Entry 2R91 (X-ray diffraction, 2.00 A resolution); this record covers chains B and C of the 4 polymer chains in the assembly.

Chain B (and C):
Name: 2-Keto-3-deoxy-(6-phospho-)gluconate aldolase
From: Thermoproteus tenax
Notes: EC 4.1.2.-; chain C of this document is another copy of the same molecule, construct and numbering; everything in this record applies to it too
UniProt: Q704D1 (Q704D1_THETE); numbering as in UniProt (aligned over 21-306)
Amino-acid sequence (286 residues; each row starts with the number of its first residue):
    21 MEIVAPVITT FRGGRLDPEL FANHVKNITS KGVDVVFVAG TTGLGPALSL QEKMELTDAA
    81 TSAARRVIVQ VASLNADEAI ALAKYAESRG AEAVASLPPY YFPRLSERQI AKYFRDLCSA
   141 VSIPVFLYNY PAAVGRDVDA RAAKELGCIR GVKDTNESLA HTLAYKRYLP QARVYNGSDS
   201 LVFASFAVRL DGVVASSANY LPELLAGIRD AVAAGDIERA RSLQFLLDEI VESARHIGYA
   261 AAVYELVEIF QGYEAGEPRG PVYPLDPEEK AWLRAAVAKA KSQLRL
Disulfides: Cys138-Cys168
Curated features (UniProtKB/Swiss-Prot):
  - active site: Lys173 (Schiff-base intermediate with substrate)
  - binding site (substrate): Thr61, Thr62, Tyr148 to Tyr150, Lys173 to Thr175
  - site: Tyr148 (Proton shuttle)

How chain B and chain C interact:
Pairs across the interface - 67 pairs, chain B then chain C:
  Thr61(B) - Tyr121(C)  hydrogen bond
  Thr61(B) - Phe122(C)
  Leu64(B) - Phe122(C)  hydrophobic
  Pro66(B) - Leu94(C)
  Pro66(B) - Tyr121(C)  hydrophobic
  Ala67(B) - Leu94(C)
  Leu94(B) - Pro66(C)
  Leu94(B) - Ala67(C)
  Leu94(B) - Gly280(C)
  Leu94(B) - Pro281(C)
  Asn95(B) - Arg279(C)
  Asn95(B) - Gly280(C)
  Ala96(B) - Gly280(C)  hydrogen bond (backbone-backbone)
  Ala96(B) - Pro281(C)
  Ala96(B) - Tyr283(C)
  Leu117(B) - Tyr121(C)
  Pro119(B) - Pro281(C)  hydrophobic
  Tyr120(B) - Tyr121(C)  hydrophobic
  Tyr121(B) - Thr61(C)  hydrogen bond
  Tyr121(B) - Pro66(C)  hydrophobic
  Tyr121(B) - Leu117(C)
  Tyr121(B) - Tyr120(C)  hydrophobic
  Tyr121(B) - Ala153(C)
  Phe122(B) - Thr61(C)
  Phe122(B) - Leu64(C)  hydrophobic
  Pro123(B) - Tyr150(C)
  Pro123(B) - Ala153(C)  hydrophobic
  Arg124(B) - Arg255(C)
  Arg124(B) - Gly258(C)
  Arg124(B) - Tyr259(C)
  Arg124(B) - Ala260(C)
  Leu125(B) - Val282(C)  hydrophobic
  Ser126(B) - Ile257(C)
  Arg128(B) - Pro284(C)  hydrogen bond (side chain-backbone)
  Arg128(B) - Leu285(C)
  Arg128(B) - Asp286(C)  salt bridge
  Arg128(B) - Glu289(C)  salt bridge
  Gln129(B) - Ala261(C)
  Gln129(B) - Pro281(C)
  Gln129(B) - Val282(C)
  Gln129(B) - Tyr283(C)  hydrogen bond (side chain-backbone)
  Lys132(B) - Tyr283(C)
  Tyr133(B) - Tyr283(C)
  Asp136(B) - Tyr283(C)
  Tyr150(B) - Pro123(C)
  Ala153(B) - Tyr121(C)
  Ala153(B) - Pro123(C)  hydrophobic
  Arg255(B) - Arg124(C)
  Ile257(B) - Ser126(C)
  Ala261(B) - Gln129(C)
  Arg279(B) - Asn95(C)
  Gly280(B) - Leu94(C)
  Gly280(B) - Asn95(C)
  Gly280(B) - Ala96(C)  hydrogen bond (backbone-backbone)
  Pro281(B) - Leu94(C)
  Pro281(B) - Ala96(C)
  Pro281(B) - Pro119(C)  hydrophobic
  Pro281(B) - Gln129(C)
  Val282(B) - Gln129(C)
  Tyr283(B) - Ala96(C)
  Tyr283(B) - Gln129(C)  hydrogen bond (backbone-side chain)
  Tyr283(B) - Lys132(C)
  Tyr283(B) - Tyr133(C)
  Pro284(B) - Arg128(C)  hydrogen bond (backbone-side chain)
  Leu285(B) - Arg128(C)
  Asp286(B) - Arg128(C)  salt bridge
  Glu289(B) - Arg128(C)  salt bridge
Other interface residues (no listed pair), chain B (40 interface residues in all): Ser93, Ala152, Val154, Gly258, Tyr259
Other interface residues (no listed pair), chain C (42 interface residues in all): Ser93, Asp97, Leu125, Asp136, Ala152, Val154

In short:
The interface between chain B and chain C involves 40 residues on one side and 42 on the other; the contacts
include 8 hydrogen bonds and 4 salt bridges. Among the polar pairs are Arg128(B)-Asp286(C),
Arg128(B)-Glu289(C) and Thr61(B)-Tyr121(C).
Chain B and chain C are both 2-Keto-3-deoxy-(6-phospho-)gluconate aldolase (Thermoproteus tenax); the
structure, Crystal Structure of KD(P)GA from T.tenax, was determined by X-ray diffraction (same publication as
2R94).
